2VEN - chain A; structure by X-ray diffraction, 2.00 A resolution.

== Chain A ==
Name: Glycosomal triosephosphate isomerase
From: Trypanosoma brucei brucei
Notes: EC 5.3.1.1
Reference sequence: P04789 (TPIS_TRYBB); aligned to UniProt positions 2-250 over residues 2-250
Amino-acid sequence (238 residues; each row starts with the number of its first residue; note: 11 numbers in that range are skipped by the numbering (no residue carries them; nothing is unmodelled there)):
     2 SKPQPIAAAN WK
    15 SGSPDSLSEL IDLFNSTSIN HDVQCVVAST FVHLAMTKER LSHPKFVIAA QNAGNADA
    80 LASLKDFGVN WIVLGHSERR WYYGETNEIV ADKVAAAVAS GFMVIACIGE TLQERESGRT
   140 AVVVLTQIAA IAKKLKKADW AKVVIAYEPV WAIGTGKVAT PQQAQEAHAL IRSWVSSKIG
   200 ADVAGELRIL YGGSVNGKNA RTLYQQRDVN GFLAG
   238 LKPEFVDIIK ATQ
Not modelled in the structure: 15-19, 171-175
Sequence notes: conflict S15 (Cys14 in P04789), P18 (Gln in P04789), D19 (Gln in P04789), G68 (Ile in P04789), N69 (Ala in P04789), A70 (Lys in P04789), D71 (Ser in P04789), A72 (Ser79 in P04789), A81 (Pro in P04789), S82 (Ile in P04789), W100 (Ala in P04789); engineered mutation A233 (Val in P04789)
UniProt features mapped onto this chain:
  - active site: H95 (Electrophile), E167 (Proton acceptor)
  - binding site (substrate): N11, K13

== Summary ==
UniProt lists active-site residues H95 and E167 and substrate-binding residues N11 and K13.
Chain A is Glycosomal triosephosphate isomerase (Trypanosoma brucei brucei); the structure, Structure-based
enzyme engineering efforts with an inactive monomeric TIM variant: the importance of a single point ..., was
determined by X-ray diffraction, deposited together with 2VEI, 2VEK, 2VEL and 2VEM.
